Entry 9G9J (electron microscopy, 3.05 A resolution); this record covers chains F and H of the 9 polymer chains in the assembly.

[Chain F]
Name: CRISPR system Cms endoribonuclease Csm3
Organism: Enterococcus italicus DSM 15952
Notes: EC 3.1.-.-
UniProt: E6LHV5 (CSM3_ENTI1); residues 1-214 here = UniProt positions 1-214
Sequence (214 residues; each row starts with the number of its first residue):
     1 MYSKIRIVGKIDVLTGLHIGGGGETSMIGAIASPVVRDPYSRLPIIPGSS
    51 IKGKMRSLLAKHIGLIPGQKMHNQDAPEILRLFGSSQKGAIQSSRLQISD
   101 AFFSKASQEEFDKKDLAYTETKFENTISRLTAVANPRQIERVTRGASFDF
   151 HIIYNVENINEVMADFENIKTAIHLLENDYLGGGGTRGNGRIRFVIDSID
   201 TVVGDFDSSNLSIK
Not modelled in the structure: 1, 22-30, 63-72, 212-214
Differences from the reference sequence: engineered mutation Ala32 (Asp in E6LHV5)

[Chain H]
Name: CRISPR system Cms protein Csm5
Organism: Enterococcus italicus DSM 15952
UniProt: E6LHV3 (CSM5_ENTI1); residues 1-349 here = UniProt positions 1-349
Sequence (379 residues; numbered 1 to 379; the number before each row is that of its first residue):
     1 MIEKVYQVKLKVYGPVHIGSGKIIRKQEYIYDRRKSLAHIVDGPNLVKFL
    51 NKKGKFTAYLQYLNTTKERADLYTFLRQEQIDTNDWKTFVLYTERVNQGK
   101 IDMKDHNPYSRTSTNRRQVDKGMNDLHLFVRDGRGDLYIPGSSLKGALRT
   151 VLEGANQSAEAFHSLSISDSLPIDPKNLAIYQKIDINKELKPMPLYRECV
   201 NVGTTVEFTMKINSDDWTIEKIEKQIQQAYLQYWNKWFVGMVTTPGGKAF
   251 IKGGGLPSVLHAKHRPTVLFLGGGTGFPSKTTHYLQKPKEQAQKDIFAIL
   301 QRRFRNVYGKMATVPKNVPMVLKGTVNDSTNKWYQQGVCLLEFQPIGEAL
   351 EVLFQGPGGGWSHPQFEKGGGWSHPQFEK
Not modelled in the structure: 1-2, 101-120, 155-160, 261-265, 322-327, 346-379
Differences from the reference sequence: expression tag (350-379)

[Chain F / chain H interface]
Residue-residue contacts (48; chain F residue first):
  Thr15(F) - Ser168(H)
  Gly16(F) - Asp169(H)
  Glu110(F) - Arg134(H)  salt bridge
  Lys114(F) - Arg134(H)
  Leu116(F) - Gly133(H)
  Leu116(F) - Arg134(H)
  Glu120(F) - Asp132(H)
  Glu120(F) - Gly133(H)  hydrogen bond (side chain-backbone)
  Lys122(F) - Ser142(H)  hydrogen bond
  Phe123(F) - Ser20(H)
  Arg129(F) - Thr150(H)
  Arg129(F) - Lys280(H)
  Arg129(F) - Thr281(H)
  Arg129(F) - Thr282(H)
  Arg129(F) - His283(H)
  Leu130(F) - His283(H)
  Leu130(F) - Ile299(H)
  Thr131(F) - Ile299(H)
  Thr131(F) - Arg303(H)
  Ala132(F) - Phe277(H)  hydrophobic
  Ala132(F) - Ile299(H)  hydrophobic
  Ala132(F) - Arg303(H)
  Arg141(F) - Tyr138(H)  hydrogen bond
  Arg141(F) - Asp169(H)  salt bridge
  Arg144(F) - Asp132(H)
  Arg144(F) - Arg134(H)  hydrogen bond (backbone-side chain)
  Arg144(F) - Asp169(H)
  Arg144(F) - Ser170(H)  hydrogen bond (side chain-backbone)
  Gly145(F) - Arg134(H)
  Leu175(F) - Glu3(H)
  Asn178(F) - Val5(H)
  Asp179(F) - Lys211(H)  salt bridge
  Tyr180(F) - His163(H)
  Gly185(F) - Ser166(H)
  Gly185(F) - Ile167(H)
  Thr186(F) - Lys145(H)
  Thr186(F) - Leu165(H)
  Thr186(F) - Ser166(H)
  Thr186(F) - Ile167(H)  hydrogen bond (backbone-backbone)
  Arg187(F) - Gly141(H)
  Arg187(F) - Ser142(H)  hydrogen bond (backbone-backbone)
  Arg187(F) - Lys145(H)
  Arg187(F) - Asp169(H)
  Gly188(F) - Ile167(H)  hydrogen bond (backbone-backbone)
  Gly188(F) - Ser168(H)
  Gly188(F) - Asp169(H)
  Arg191(F) - Ser168(H)
  Arg191(F) - Thr209(H)  hydrogen bond
Interface residues without a listed pair, chain F (26 interface residues in all): Glu124, Thr143
Interface residues without a listed pair, chain H (31 interface residues in all): Pro140, Glu153, Leu171, Pro172

[In short]
Chain F and chain H form an interface of 26 and 31 residues respectively, with 9 hydrogen bonds and 3 salt
bridges. Polar pairs include Glu110(F)-Arg134(H), Arg141(F)-Asp169(H) and Asp179(F)-Lys211(H).
Here chain F is CRISPR system Cms endoribonuclease Csm3 and chain H is CRISPR system Cms protein Csm5, both
from Enterococcus italicus DSM 15952. Entry 9G9J (CryoEM structure of Enterococcus italicus Csm-crRNA complex
bound to pNppA3 and AMPNPP) was determined by electron microscopy, deposited together with 9G9A, 9G9B, 9G9C,
9G9D, 9G9E, 9G9F and 4 further entries.
